PDB entry 6NMD | electron microscopy, 3.49 A resolution | chains A and B of the 3 polymer chains in the assembly

Chain A:
Molecule: Cpf1
Source organism: Lachnospiraceae bacterium ND2006
Reference sequence: A0A182DWE3 (A0A182DWE3_9FIRM); residues 2-1227 here correspond to UniProt positions 3-1228 (UniProt number = residue number + 1)
Amino-acid sequence (1227 residues; row label = number of the first residue in the row):
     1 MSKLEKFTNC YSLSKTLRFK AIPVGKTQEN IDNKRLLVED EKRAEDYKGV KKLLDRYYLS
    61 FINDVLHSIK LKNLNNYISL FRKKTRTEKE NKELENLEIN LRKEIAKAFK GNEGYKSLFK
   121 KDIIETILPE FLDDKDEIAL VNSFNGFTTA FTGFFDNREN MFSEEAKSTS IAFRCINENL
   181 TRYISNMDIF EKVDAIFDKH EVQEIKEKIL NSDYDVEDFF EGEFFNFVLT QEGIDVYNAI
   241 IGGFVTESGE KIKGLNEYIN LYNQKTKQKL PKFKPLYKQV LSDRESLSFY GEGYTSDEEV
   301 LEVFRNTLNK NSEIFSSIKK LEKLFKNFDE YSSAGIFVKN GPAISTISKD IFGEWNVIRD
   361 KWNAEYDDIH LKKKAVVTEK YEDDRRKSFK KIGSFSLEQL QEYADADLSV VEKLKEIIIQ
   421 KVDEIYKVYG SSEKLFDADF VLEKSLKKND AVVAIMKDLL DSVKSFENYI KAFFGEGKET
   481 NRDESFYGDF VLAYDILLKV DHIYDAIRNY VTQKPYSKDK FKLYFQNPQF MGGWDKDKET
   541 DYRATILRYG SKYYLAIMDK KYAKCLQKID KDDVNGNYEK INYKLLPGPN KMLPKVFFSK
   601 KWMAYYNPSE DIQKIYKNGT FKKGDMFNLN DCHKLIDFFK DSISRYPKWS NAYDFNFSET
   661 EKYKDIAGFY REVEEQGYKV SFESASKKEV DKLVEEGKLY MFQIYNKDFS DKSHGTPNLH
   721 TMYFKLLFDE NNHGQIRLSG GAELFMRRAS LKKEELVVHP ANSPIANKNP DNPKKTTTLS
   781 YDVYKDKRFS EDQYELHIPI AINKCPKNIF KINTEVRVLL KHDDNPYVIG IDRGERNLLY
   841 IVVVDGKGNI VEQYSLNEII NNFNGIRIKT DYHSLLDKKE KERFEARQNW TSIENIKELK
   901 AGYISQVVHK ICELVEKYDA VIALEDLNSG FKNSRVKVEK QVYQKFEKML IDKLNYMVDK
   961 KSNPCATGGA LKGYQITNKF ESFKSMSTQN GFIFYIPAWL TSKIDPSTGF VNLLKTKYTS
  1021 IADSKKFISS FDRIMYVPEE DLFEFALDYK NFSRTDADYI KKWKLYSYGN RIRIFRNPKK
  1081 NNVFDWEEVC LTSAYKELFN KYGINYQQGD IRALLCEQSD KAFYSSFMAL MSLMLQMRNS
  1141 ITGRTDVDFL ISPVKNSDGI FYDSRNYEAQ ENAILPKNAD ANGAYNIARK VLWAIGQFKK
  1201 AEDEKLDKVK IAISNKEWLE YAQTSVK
Unresolved in the structure: 131-134, 281-291, 1076-1085
Construct notes: expression tag (1); conflict Asn112 (Ala113 in A0A182DWE3), Glu113 (Ala114 in A0A182DWE3), Phe131 (Ala132 in A0A182DWE3), Leu132 (Ala133 in A0A182DWE3), Gln264 (Ala265 in A0A182DWE3), Lys269 (Ala270 in A0A182DWE3), Val357 (Leu358 in A0A182DWE3), Arg1076 (Ala1077 in A0A182DWE3), Asn1077 (Ala1078 in A0A182DWE3), Pro1078 (Ala1079 in A0A182DWE3), Asp1085 (Ala1086 in A0A182DWE3)
Ion coordination: Mg2+: Thr716 (shared with 1 residue of chain G)

Chain B:
Molecule: AcrVA1
Source organism: Moraxella bovoculi
Reference sequence: A0A0U2BNN7 (A0A0U2BNN7_9GAMM); residues 5-174 here correspond to UniProt positions 1-170 (UniProt number = residue number - 4)
Amino-acid sequence (174 residues; numbered 1 to 174; the number before each row is that of its first residue):
     1 MSKAMYEAKE RYAKKKMQEN TKIDTLTDEQ HDALAQLCAF RHKFHSNKDS LFLSESAFSG
    61 EFSFEMQSDE NSKLREVGLP TIEWSFYDNS HIPDDSFREW FNFANYSELS ETIQEQGLEL
   121 DLDDDETYEL VYDELYTEAM GEYEELNQDI EKYLRRIDEE HGTQYCPTGF ARLR
Unresolved in the structure: 1, 60-65, 114-116, 167-174
Construct notes: expression tag (1-4)

Interface between chain A and chain B:
Pairs across the interface - 46 pairs, chain A then chain B:
  Lys120(A) - Thr137(B)  hydrogen bond
  Lys121(A) - Leu130(B)
  Lys121(A) - Asp133(B)
  Thr148(A) - Asp133(B)  hydrogen bond
  Thr149(A) - Tyr136(B)
  Thr152(A) - Tyr136(B)
  Thr152(A) - Met140(B)
  Asp156(A) - Lys48(B)  salt bridge
  Asn160(A) - Gln148(B)
  Glu165(A) - Gln148(B)
  Glu165(A) - Lys152(B)  salt bridge
  Ala166(A) - Arg155(B)  hydrogen bond (backbone-side chain)
  Lys167(A) - Glu151(B)  salt bridge
  Lys167(A) - Arg155(B)
  Ser168(A) - Arg155(B)
  Asp505(A) - Ala4(B)
  Asn509(A) - Ala4(B)
  Gln529(A) - Tyr132(B)  hydrogen bond
  Gly532(A) - Leu53(B)
  Gly533(A) - Glu55(B)
  Trp534(A) - Glu55(B)  hydrogen bond (backbone-side chain)
  Asp535(A) - Glu55(B)
  Lys538(A) - Asp95(B)  hydrogen bond (side chain-backbone)
  Asp541(A) - Arg98(B)  salt bridge
  Asp541(A) - Tyr128(B)  hydrogen bond
  Tyr542(A) - Ser54(B)  hydrogen bond
  Tyr542(A) - Asp95(B)  hydrogen bond
  Tyr583(A) - Glu55(B)  hydrogen bond
  Leu585(A) - Glu55(B)
  Pro587(A) - Ser54(B)
  Lys591(A) - Asn89(B)
  Lys595(A) - Ser96(B)  hydrogen bond
  Val596(A) - Glu99(B)
  Ser599(A) - Glu99(B)
  Lys600(A) - Phe101(B)
  Lys601(A) - Arg98(B)  hydrogen bond (side chain-backbone)
  Tyr646(A) - Glu99(B)
  Ser739(A) - Glu55(B)  hydrogen bond (side chain-backbone)
  Ser739(A) - Ser56(B)
  Ser739(A) - Ala57(B)
  Gly740(A) - Glu55(B)  hydrogen bond (backbone-backbone)
  Gln941(A) - Arg11(B)  hydrogen bond
  Phe980(A) - Lys14(B)
  Ser982(A) - Lys14(B)
  Phe983(A) - Lys14(B)
  Phe983(A) - Gln18(B)
Interface residues without a listed pair, chain A (45 interface residues in all): Ser14, Gly153, Met592, Lys804, Gln944, Glu981, Lys984, Ser985
Interface residues without a listed pair, chain B (36 interface residues in all): Thr21, Asp32, Ala35, Phe58, Ser90, Pro93, Trp100, Glu134, Glu144

Summary:
45 residues of chain A face 36 of chain B across their interface, with 15 hydrogen bonds and 4 salt bridges.
Among the polar pairs are Asp156(A)-Lys48(B), Glu165(A)-Lys152(B) and Lys167(A)-Glu151(B).
Here chain A is Cpf1 (Lachnospiraceae bacterium ND2006) and chain B is AcrVA1 (Moraxella bovoculi). Entry 6NMD
(cryo-EM Structure of the LbCas12a-crRNA-AcrVA1 complex) was determined by electron microscopy (same
publication as 6NM9, 6NMA, 6NMC, 6NME and 6OMV).
